6SMP - chains A and C of the 3 polymer chains in the assembly; structure by X-ray diffraction, 2.90 A resolution.

Chain A:
Name: Acyl carrier protein
Source organism: Photorhabdus luminescens
UniProt: A0A2S8QL96 (A0A2S8QL96_PHOLU); residues 1-82 here = UniProt positions 1-82
Chain sequence (97 residues; numbered -14 to 82; the number before each row is that of its first residue; numbers below 1 keep their minus sign (Gly-14 is residue -14)):
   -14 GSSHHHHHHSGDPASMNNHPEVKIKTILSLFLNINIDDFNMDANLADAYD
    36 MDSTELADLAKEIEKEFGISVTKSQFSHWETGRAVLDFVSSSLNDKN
Unresolved in the structure: -14 to 4, 77-82
Construct notes: expression tag (-14 to 0)
Covalently attached groups: hexaketide (LLE) linked to Ser38

Chain C:
Name: Ketoacyl_synth_N domain-containing protein
Source organism: Photorhabdus luminescens subsp. laumondii (strain DSM 15139 / CIP 105565 / TT01)
UniProt: Q7MZT4 (Q7MZT4_PHOLL); numbering as in UniProt (aligned over 1-371)
Chain sequence (371 residues; numbered 1 to 371; the number before each row is that of its first residue):
     1 MRKRVVVTGVGAIHPDGNDVTAIKSKVIQKLLGQESKNNTTASSIIRTLS
    51 DFDGAKYINNRLRRKIDEFSVYGIVAVEMALKASRLDVDKLDPNRVGIYV
   101 GNCFGGWQHIEDEVKALHIEGIKGMGPYVATAWFPAALQGQLSLLYGFSA
   151 QSKTFSTSDVAGMQAIGYAAEAISNGVAEVMLCGASEHLSSPLVKNLLEK
   201 TSSQKHSEVFGEKQPGDFSEGAAFLVLEERQHALERGASILCELTGFVDY
   251 FAPDKNTRNNTLEYTAELFNHNENAVFIMDGIYDDEKEITSKAFSNKEIK
   301 TSFINLRPYLDNQFSVSGVIDSVLASSFLSESHGDEEQQSKKINEFSNTN
   351 QIIIQRFSNQGHVCALSFSAI
Unresolved in the structure: 1, 34-42, 332-343
Small-molecule neighbours: hexaketide (LLE; (2R)-3,3-dimethyl-2-oxidanyl-N-[3-oxidanylidene-3-[2-[(1R,4Z,6Z,8Z)-1,5,7,9-tetrakis(oxidanyl)-3,11-bis(oxidanylidene)dodeca-4,6,8-trienyl]sulfanylethylamino]propyl]-4-[tris(oxidanyl)-$l5-phosphanyl]oxy-butanamide): Ile110, Val129, Ala130, Trp133, Phe134

How chain A and chain C interact:
Residue-residue contacts - 24 pairs, chain A then chain C:
  Phe16(A) with Arg61(C); Arg64(C)
  Leu17(A) with Arg61(C)
  Asn18(A) with Asn59(C), hydrogen bond; Asn60(C), hydrogen bond; Arg61(C)
  Tyr34(A) with Arg61(C), hydrogen bond (backbone-side chain)
  Asp35(A) with Arg61(C), hydrogen bond (backbone-side chain)
  Met36(A) with Arg61(C)
  Thr39(A) with Pro127(C); Tyr128(C)
  Glu40(A) with Arg61(C), salt bridge; Lys65(C), salt bridge; Tyr128(C)
  Ala42(A) with Pro127(C), hydrophobic
  Asp43(A) with Arg64(C), salt bridge; Pro127(C); Tyr128(C)
  Lys46(A) with Glu113(C), salt bridge; Lys123(C); Gly124(C), hydrogen bond (side chain-backbone); Met125(C); Gly126(C)
  Ser55(A) with Lys123(C)
Also at the interface, not in a pair above, chain A (13 interface residues in all): Glu49

Summary:
13 residues of chain A and 12 residues of chain C are in contact; the contacts include 5 hydrogen bonds and 4
salt bridges. Polar pairs include Glu40(A)-Arg61(C), Glu40(A)-Lys65(C) and Asp43(A)-Arg64(C). Bound to chain
C: hexaketide. Covalently linked hexaketide: at Ser38(A).
Here chain A is Acyl carrier protein (Photorhabdus luminescens) and chain C is Ketoacyl_synth_N
domain-containing protein (Photorhabdus luminescens subsp. laumondii (strain DSM 15139 / CIP 105565 / TT01)).
Entry 6SMP (AntDE:AntF (holo): type II PKS acyl-carrier protein in complex with its ketosynthase bound to the
hexaketide) was determined by X-ray diffraction together with 6SM6, 6SMD and 6SMO from the same study.
